Entry 9D3K (electron microscopy, 2.70 A resolution); this record covers chains C and J of the 12 polymer chains in the assembly.

== Chain C ==
Protein: Histone H2A type 2-A
Source organism: Homo sapiens
UniProtKB: Q6FI13 (H2A2A_HUMAN); residues 15-116 here correspond to UniProt positions 16-117 (UniProt number = residue number + 1)
Sequence (102 residues; row label = number of the first residue in the row):
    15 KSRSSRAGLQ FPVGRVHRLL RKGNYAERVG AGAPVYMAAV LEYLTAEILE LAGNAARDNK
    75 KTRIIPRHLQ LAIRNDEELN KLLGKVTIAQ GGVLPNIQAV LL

== Chain J ==
Molecule: 601 DNA
Sequence (94 nucleotides; numbered -46 to 47; the number before each row is that of its first residue; numbers below 1 keep their minus sign (DT-46 is residue -46)):
   -46 TGGAGACTAG GGAGTAATCC CCTTGGCGGT TAAAACGCGG GGGACAGCGC GTACGTGCGT
    14 TTAAGCGGTG CTAGAGCTGT CTACGACCAA TTGA

== How chain C and chain J interact ==
Residue-residue contacts (4):
  Lys15(C) with DG-42(J), phosphate contact
  Arg17(C) with DA-43(J), phosphate contact
  Arg32(C) with DG-44(J), phosphate contact
  Arg42(C) with DG-35(J), sugar contact
Also at the interface, not in a pair above, chain C (6 interface residues in all): Gly28, Arg29

== Summary ==
6 residues of chain C and 4 residues of chain J are in contact.
Here chain C is Histone H2A type 2-A (Homo sapiens) and chain J is 601 DNA. Entry 9D3K (Two Dsup molecules in
complex with the nucleosome open from both sides) was determined by electron microscopy (same publication as
9D3L, 9D3N, 9D3O, 9D3Q, 9D3R, 9D3S and 9D3T).
